Entry 6IR9 (electron microscopy, 3.80 A resolution); this record covers chains T and e of the 26 polymer chains in the assembly.

[Chain T]
Molecule: 198-nt DNA strand
Sequence (198 nucleotides; each row starts with the number of its first residue; numbers below 1 keep their minus sign (DA-72 is residue -72)):
   -72 ATCAGAATCC CGGTGCCGAG GCCGCTCAAT TGGTCGTAGA CAGCTCTAGC ACCGCTTAAA
   -12 CGCACGTACG CGCTGTCCCC CGCGTTTTAA CCGCCAAGGG GATTACACCC AAGACACCAG
    48 GCACGAGACA GAAAAAAACA ACGAAAACGG CCACCACCCA AACACACCAA ACACAAGAGC
   108 TAATTGACTG ACGTAAGC
Not modelled in the structure: 56-125

[Chain e]
Protein: Histone H3.3
Source organism: Homo sapiens
UniProt: P84243 (H33_HUMAN); residues 0-135 here correspond to UniProt positions 1-136 (UniProt number = residue number + 1)
Sequence (139 residues; numbered -3 to 135; the number before each row is that of its first residue; numbers below 1 keep their minus sign (Gly-3 is residue -3)):
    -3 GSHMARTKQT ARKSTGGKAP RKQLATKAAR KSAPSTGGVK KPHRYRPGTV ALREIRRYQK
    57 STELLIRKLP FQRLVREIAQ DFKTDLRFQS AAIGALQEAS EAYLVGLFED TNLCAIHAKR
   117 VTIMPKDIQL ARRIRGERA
Not modelled in the structure: -3 to 38
Sequence notes: expression tag (-3 to -1)
UniProt features mapped onto this chain:
  - site: Ser31 (Interaction with ZMYND11)
  - modified residue: Arg2 (Asymmetric dimethylarginine), Thr3 (Phosphothreonine), Lys4 (Allysine), Gln5 (5-glutamyl dopamine), Thr6 (Phosphothreonine), Arg8 (Citrulline), Lys9 (N6,N6,N6-trimethyllysine), Ser10 (ADP-ribosylserine), Thr11 (Phosphothreonine), Lys14 (N6-(2-hydroxyisobutyryl)lysine), Arg17 (Asymmetric dimethylarginine), Lys18 (N6-(2-hydroxyisobutyryl)lysine), Lys23 (N6-(2-hydroxyisobutyryl)lysine), Arg26 (Citrulline), Lys27 (N6,N6,N6-trimethyllysine), Ser28 (ADP-ribosylserine), Ser31 (Phosphoserine), Lys36 (N6,N6,N6-trimethyllysine), Lys37 (N6-methyllysine), Tyr41 (Phosphotyrosine) and 9 more in UniProt
  - lipidation: Lys18 (N6-decanoyllysine)

[Interface between chain T and chain e]
Residue-residue contacts - 16 pairs, chain T then chain e:
  DA-67(T) - Tyr41(e)  hydrogen bond to the phosphate
  DA-66(T) - Tyr41(e)  phosphate contact
  DA-66(T) - Arg49(e)  hydrogen bond to the phosphate
  DT-65(T) - Arg49(e)  salt bridge to the phosphate
  DC8(T) - Pro43(e)  phosphate contact
  DG9(T) - Arg40(e)  hydrogen bond to the base
  DG9(T) - Pro43(e)  phosphate contact
  DG9(T) - Gly44(e)  hydrogen bond to the phosphate
  DG9(T) - Thr45(e)  phosphate contact
  DG9(T) - Val46(e)  phosphate contact
  DG9(T) - Ala47(e)  phosphate contact
  DC10(T) - Arg40(e)  hydrogen bond to the sugar
  DC10(T) - Tyr41(e)  phosphate contact
  DA17(T) - Leu65(e)  phosphate contact
  DA17(T) - Pro66(e)  phosphate contact
  DA17(T) - Arg69(e)  salt bridge to the phosphate
Also at the interface, not in a pair above, chain T (11 interface residues in all): DC-64, DC-2, DA16, DC18
Also at the interface, not in a pair above, chain e (14 interface residues in all): His39, Lys56, Lys115

[In short]
The interface between chain T and chain e involves 11 residues on one side and 14 on the other; the contacts
include 5 hydrogen bonds and 2 salt bridges. Polar pairs include DG9(T)-Arg40(e), DC10(T)-Arg40(e) and
DA-67(T)-Tyr41(e).
Chain T is a 198-nt DNA strand and chain e is Histone H3.3 (Homo sapiens); the structure, RNA polymerase II
elongation complex bound with Elf1 and Spt4/5, stalled at SHL(-1) of the nucleosome, was determined by
electron microscopy together with 6J4W, 6J4X, 6J4Y, 6J4Z, 6J50 and 6J51 from the same study.
